Entry 7W64 (X-ray diffraction, 2.30 A resolution); this record covers chains B and I of the 6 polymer chains in the assembly.

Chain B:
Protein: Toxin-coregulated pilus biosynthesis protein B
Organism: Vibrio cholerae
Reference sequence: Q9AGX1 (Q9AGX1_VIBCL); residues 29-423 here correspond to UniProt positions 36-430 (UniProt number = residue number + 7)
Amino-acid sequence (397 residues; numbered 27 to 423; the number before each row is that of its first residue):
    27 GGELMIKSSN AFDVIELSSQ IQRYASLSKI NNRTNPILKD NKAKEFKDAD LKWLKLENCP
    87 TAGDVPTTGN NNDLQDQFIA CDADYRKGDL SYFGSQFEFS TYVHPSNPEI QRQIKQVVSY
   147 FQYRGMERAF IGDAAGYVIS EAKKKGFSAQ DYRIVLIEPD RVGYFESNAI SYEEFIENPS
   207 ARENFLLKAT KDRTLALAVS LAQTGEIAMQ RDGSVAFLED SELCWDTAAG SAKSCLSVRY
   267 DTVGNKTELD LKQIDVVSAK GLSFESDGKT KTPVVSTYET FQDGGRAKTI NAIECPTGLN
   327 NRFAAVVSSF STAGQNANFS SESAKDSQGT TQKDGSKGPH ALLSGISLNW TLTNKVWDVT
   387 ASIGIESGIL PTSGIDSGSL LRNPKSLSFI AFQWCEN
Disordered / not traced: 27-28
Construct notes: expression tag (27-28)
Disulfide bonds: Cys85-Cys107, Cys250-Cys261, Cys321-Cys421
Metal / ion sites: Ca2+ site 1: Ile32 (shared with 1 residue of chain E); Ca2+ site 2: Asp177 (shared with 1 residue of chain C); Ca2+ site 3: Glu209 (shared with 1 residue of chain E)

Chain I:
Protein: TcpF
Amino-acid sequence (15 residues; each row starts with the number of its first residue):
     1 FNDNYSSTST VYATS
Disordered / not traced: 12-15
From the paper describing this entry:
  - mutagenesis - Y5A: abolished binding to Toxin-coregulated pilus biosynthesis protein B (chain B)

How chain B and chain I interact:
Contacting residue pairs (26):
  Leu368(B) - Thr10(I)
  Ser370(B) - Tyr5(I)  hydrogen bond
  Ser370(B) - Ser7(I)  hydrogen bond
  Gly371(B) - Phe1(I)
  Gly371(B) - Tyr5(I)
  Ile372(B) - Phe1(I)
  Ser373(B) - Phe1(I)  hydrogen bond (side chain-backbone)
  Ser388(B) - Phe1(I)  hydrogen bond (side chain-backbone)
  Gly390(B) - Tyr5(I)
  Ile391(B) - Ser7(I)  hydrogen bond (backbone-side chain)
  Glu392(B) - Ser7(I)
  Glu392(B) - Thr8(I)
  Glu392(B) - Ser9(I)
  Glu392(B) - Thr10(I)  hydrogen bond
  Ser393(B) - Ser7(I)  hydrogen bond (side chain-backbone)
  Ser393(B) - Thr8(I)  hydrogen bond (backbone-backbone)
  Ser393(B) - Ser9(I)  hydrogen bond (backbone-side chain)
  Gly394(B) - Val11(I)
  Ser405(B) - Tyr5(I)
  Ser405(B) - Ser6(I)
  Ser405(B) - Ser7(I)
  Leu406(B) - Phe1(I)  hydrophobic
  Leu406(B) - Asn2(I)
  Leu406(B) - Asp3(I)
  Leu406(B) - Tyr5(I)  hydrophobic
  Arg408(B) - Asp3(I)  salt bridge
Interface residues without a listed pair, chain B (16 interface residues in all): Asn375, Ile395
Interface features reported in the paper:
  - pairs named by the authors: Ser373(B)-Phe1(I) (hydrogen bond)

In short:
16 residues of chain B and 10 residues of chain I are in contact; the contacts include 9 hydrogen bonds and 1
salt bridge. Among the polar pairs are Arg408(B)-Asp3(I), Ser370(B)-Tyr5(I) and Ser370(B)-Ser7(I). The paper
describes a hydrogen bond between Ser373(B) and Phe1(I). The paper reports that Y5A of chain I abolishes
binding to Toxin-coregulated pilus biosynthesis protein B (chain B).
Chain B is Toxin-coregulated pilus biosynthesis protein B (Vibrio cholerae) and chain I is TcpF; the
structure, Crystal structure of minor pilin TcpB from Vibrio cholerae complexed with N-terminal peptide
fragment of TcpF, was determined by X-ray diffraction, deposited together with 7W63 and 7W65.
